Entry 7RJQ (X-ray diffraction, 1.72 A resolution); this record covers chains A and B.

# Chain A
Name: Bromodomain-containing protein 4
Source organism: Homo sapiens
UniProtKB: O60885 (BRD4_HUMAN); residues 44-168 here = UniProt positions 44-168
Chain sequence (127 residues; row label = number of the first residue in the row):
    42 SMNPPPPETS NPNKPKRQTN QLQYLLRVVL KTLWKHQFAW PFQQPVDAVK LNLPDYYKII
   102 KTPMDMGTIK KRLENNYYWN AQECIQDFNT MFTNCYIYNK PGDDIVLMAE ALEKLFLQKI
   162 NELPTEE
Unresolved in the structure: 167-168
Differences from the reference sequence: expression tag (42-43)
Bound ions: Na+ near Tyr-139 (its only coordinating residue here)
Swiss-Prot annotation at these positions:
  - site: Asn-140 (Acetylated histone binding)
  - cross-link: Lys-99 (Glycyl lysine isopeptide (Lys-Gly) (interchain with G-Cter in SUMO2))
  - natural variant: Asp-145 (D145G: Found in a patient with a neurodevelopmental syndrome; uncertain significance)
  - mutagenesis: Asn-140 (N140A: Abolishes binding to acetylated histones)

# Chain B
Name: Interleukin enhancer-binding factor 3
UniProtKB: Q12906 (ILF3_HUMAN); residues 100-107 here correspond to UniProt positions 99-106 (UniProt number = residue number - 1)
Chain sequence (8 residues; numbered 100 to 107; the number before each row is that of its first residue):
   100 AKGLLLKG
Modified positions: Lys-101 (N(6)-acetyllysine; ALY); Lys-106 (N(6)-acetyllysine; ALY)
Swiss-Prot annotation at these positions:
  - modified residue: Lys-101 (N6-acetyllysine)

# Interface between chain A and chain B
Residue-residue contacts (15; chain A residue first):
  Pro-82(A) with Lys-101(B); Leu-103(B), hydrophobic
  Phe-83(A) with Lys-101(B)
  Val-87(A) with Lys-101(B)
  Lys-91(A) with Lys-106(B)
  Leu-92(A) with Leu-103(B), hydrophobic; Lys-106(B)
  Leu-94(A) with Lys-101(B)
  Cys-136(A) with Lys-101(B)
  Tyr-139(A) with Ala-100(B); Lys-101(B)
  Asn-140(A) with Ala-100(B), hydrogen bond (side chain-backbone); Lys-101(B)
  Asp-144(A) with Ala-100(B), hydrogen bond (side chain-backbone)
  Ile-146(A) with Leu-103(B), hydrophobic
Other interface residues (no listed pair), chain A (14 interface residues in all): Trp-81, Asp-88, Lys-141

# Summary
Chain A and chain B form an interface of 14 and 4 residues respectively, with 2 hydrogen bonds. Among the
polar pairs are Asn-140(A)/Ala-100(B) and Asp-144(A)/Ala-100(B). UniProt lists one mutagenesis site on chain
A.
Chain A is Bromodomain-containing protein 4 (Homo sapiens) and chain B is Interleukin enhancer-binding factor
3; the structure, Crystal structure of human Bromodomain containing protein 4 (BRD4) in complex with ILF3, was
determined by X-ray diffraction.
